Entry 2A45 (X-ray diffraction, 3.65 A resolution); this record covers chains G and I of the 10 polymer chains in the assembly.

Chain G:
Molecule: Fibrinogen alpha chain
Source organism: Homo sapiens
Notes: fragment: UNP P02671, residues 36-92
UniProt: P02671 (FIBA_HUMAN); residues 17-73 here correspond to UniProt positions 36-92 (UniProt number = residue number + 19)
Sequence (57 residues; each row starts with the number of its first residue):
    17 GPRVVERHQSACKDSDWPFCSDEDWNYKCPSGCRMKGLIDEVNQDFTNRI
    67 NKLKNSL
Disordered / not traced: 17-25
UniProt features mapped onto this chain:
  - region: Gly17 to Arg19 (Alpha-chain polymerization, binding distal domain of another fibrin gamma chain)
  - modified residue (Phosphoserine): Ser26, Ser31, Ser37

Chain I:
Molecule: Fibrinogen gamma chain
Source organism: Homo sapiens
UniProt: P02679 (FIBG_HUMAN); residues 1-45 here correspond to UniProt positions 27-71 (UniProt number = residue number + 26)
Sequence (45 residues; row label = number of the first residue in the row):
     1 YVATRDNCCILDERFGSYCPTTCGIADFLSTYQTKVDKDLQSLED
Disordered / not traced: 1-5
UniProt features mapped onto this chain:
  - modified residue: Ser42 (Phosphoserine)

Interface between chain G and chain I:
Disulfides between the chains: Cys45(G)-Cys23(I)
Contacting residue pairs (20):
  Trp41(G) - Cys23(I)  hydrophobic
  Trp41(G) - Asp27(I)  hydrogen bond
  Asn42(G) - Cys23(I)  hydrogen bond (backbone-side chain)
  Lys44(G) - Cys23(I)  hydrogen bond (backbone-side chain)
  Cys45(G) - Thr21(I)
  Cys45(G) - Thr22(I)
  Cys45(G) - Cys23(I)  disulfide
  Pro46(G) - Thr22(I)  hydrogen bond (backbone-side chain)
  Pro46(G) - Cys23(I)
  Gly48(G) - Thr22(I)
  Met51(G) - Thr22(I)
  Met51(G) - Ile25(I)  hydrophobic
  Met51(G) - Ala26(I)  hydrophobic
  Ile55(G) - Leu29(I)  hydrophobic
  Val58(G) - Gln33(I)
  Phe62(G) - Gln33(I)
  Phe62(G) - Val36(I)  hydrophobic
  Phe62(G) - Leu40(I)  hydrophobic
  Arg65(G) - Asp37(I)  salt bridge
  Arg65(G) - Glu44(I)  salt bridge
Other interface residues (no listed pair), chain G (12 interface residues in all): Ser47

Overview:
The chain G/chain I interface involves 12 residues from each chain; the contacts include 1 disulfide bond, 4
hydrogen bonds and 2 salt bridges. Polar contacts include Arg65(G)-Asp37(I), Arg65(G)-Glu44(I) and
Trp41(G)-Asp27(I).
Chain G is Fibrinogen alpha chain and chain I is Fibrinogen gamma chain, both from Homo sapiens; the
structure, Crystal structure of the complex between thrombin and the central "E" region of fibrin, was
determined by X-ray diffraction.
